PDB entry 6ZQT | X-ray diffraction, 1.51 A resolution | chains A and C

# Chain A
Protein: Ras-related protein Ral-B
From: Homo sapiens
UniProt: P11234 (RALB_HUMAN); numbering as in UniProt (aligned over 1-185)
Chain sequence (185 residues; each row starts with the number of its first residue):
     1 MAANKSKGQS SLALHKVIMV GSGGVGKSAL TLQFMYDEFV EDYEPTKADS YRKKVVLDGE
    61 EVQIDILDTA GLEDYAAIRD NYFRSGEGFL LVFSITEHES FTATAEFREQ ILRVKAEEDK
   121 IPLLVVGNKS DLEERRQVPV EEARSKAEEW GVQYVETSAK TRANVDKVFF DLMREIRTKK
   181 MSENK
Disordered / not traced: 1-10, 184-185
Construct notes: engineered mutation Leu72 (Gln in P11234)
Ion coordination: Mg2+: Ser28, Thr46 (together with GMP-PNP)
Ligand contacts: GMP-PNP (GNP; phosphoaminophosphonic acid-guanylate ester): Ser22, Gly23, Gly24, Val25, Gly26, Lys27, Ser28, Ala29, Phe39, Val40, Glu41, Asp42, Tyr43, Glu44, Pro45, Thr46, Thr69, Ala70, Gly71, Asn128, Lys129, Asp131, Leu132, Ser158, Ala159, Lys160
Swiss-Prot annotation at these positions:
  - motif: Tyr43 to Tyr51 (Effector region)
  - binding site (GTP): Gly21 to Ala29, Asn128 to Asp131, Ser158 to Lys160
  - mutagenesis: Met1 to Ser11 (No effect on cytokinesis. Impaired cytokinesis, as shown by increased number of binucleate cells; when associated with V-23), Gly23 (G23V: Impaired cytokinesis, as shown by increased number of binucleate cells. Impaired cytokinesis; when associated with 1-M--S-11 or N-49. No effect on cytokinesis ...), Glu38 (E38R: No effect on cytokinesis. No effect on cytokinesis; when associated with V-23. Decreased interaction with EXOC2 and EXOC8; when associated with V-23), Thr46 (T46A: Reduces the binding affinity to EXOC2 effector; T46S: Reduces the binding affinity to EXOC2 effector), Ala48 (A48W: Impaired abscission, the last step of cytokinesis, as shown by the accumulation of bridged cells. No effect on cytokinesis; when associated with V-23 ...), Asp49 (D49E: Impaired abscission, the last step of cytokinesis. No effect on cytokinesis; when associated with V-23; D49N: No effect on cytokinesis ...)

# Chain C
Protein: RalA-binding protein 1
From: Homo sapiens
UniProt: Q15311 (RBP1_HUMAN); numbering as in UniProt (aligned over 393-446)
Chain sequence (59 residues; numbered 388 to 446; the number before each row is that of its first residue):
   388 GPLGSETQAG IKEEIRRQEF LLNSLHRDLQ GGIKDLSKEH RLWEVLRILT ALRRKLREA
Disordered / not traced: 388-394, 446
Construct notes: expression tag (388-392); engineered mutation Ser411 (Cys in Q15311), His427 (Glu in Q15311), Leu433 (Gln in Q15311), Arg440 (Lys in Q15311)
Swiss-Prot annotation at these positions:
  - binding site (ATP): Gly418 to Lys425
  - mutagenesis: Lys425 (K425M: Loss of ATP-binding and transport-associated ATPase activity)
What the authors report for this chain:
  - contacts within the chain: Trp430-Leu433 (hydrophobic contact)
  - mutagenesis - E427H/Q433L/K440R: increased binding to RalA
  - mutagenesis - W430A: decreased binding to RalA
  - mutagenesis - Q433L (25-fold), K440R: increased binding to Ras-related protein Ral-B (chain A)
  - mutagenesis - E427H: unchanged binding to Ras-related protein Ral-B (chain A)

# How chain A and chain C interact
Residue-residue contacts (37; chain A residue first):
  Lys16(A) with His427(C); Trp430(C)
  Val17(A) with Trp430(C)
  Ile18(A) with Trp430(C), hydrophobic
  Leu32(A) with Arg441(C)
  Tyr36(A) with Arg441(C)
  Glu38(A) with Arg441(C), salt bridge
  Ala48(A) with Leu433(C); Arg440(C), hydrogen bond (backbone-side chain)
  Asp49(A) with Thr437(C), hydrogen bond; Arg440(C), salt bridge
  Ser50(A) with Trp430(C); Leu433(C); Arg434(C); Thr437(C), hydrogen bond (backbone-side chain)
  Tyr51(A) with Arg434(C); Thr437(C)
  Arg52(A) with Arg434(C)
  Asp65(A) with Trp430(C); Arg434(C), salt bridge
  Ile66(A) with Trp430(C)
  Leu67(A) with Trp430(C); Leu433(C), hydrophobic
  Ala77(A) with Gln417(C)
  Ile78(A) with His413(C)
  Asn81(A) with His413(C), hydrogen bond; Leu416(C); Gln417(C)
  Tyr82(A) with Leu409(C); His413(C), hydrogen bond; Leu429(C), hydrophobic; Leu433(C), hydrophobic
  Arg84(A) with Gly419(C), hydrogen bond (side chain-backbone); Lys421(C), hydrogen bond (backbone-side chain); Glu426(C)
  Ser85(A) with Glu426(C); Trp430(C), hydrogen bond
Interface residues without a listed pair, chain A (22 interface residues in all): Gly86, Lys115
Interface residues without a listed pair, chain C (17 interface residues in all): Ile420, Arg444
From the paper, about this interface:
  - specific contacts: Ala48(A)-Arg440(C) (backbone contact), Asp49(A)-Arg440(C) (hydrogen bond), Leu433(C)-Ala48(A) (hydrophobic contact), Leu433(C)-Leu67(A) (hydrophobic contact), Leu433(C)-Tyr82(A) (hydrophobic contact)
  - interface residues, chain C: Trp430(C)
  - hot spots on chain C (mutagenesis) - Q433L (25-fold): increased binding to RalB

# In short
The interface between chain A and chain C involves 22 residues on one side and 17 on the other; the contacts
include 8 hydrogen bonds and 3 salt bridges. Polar contacts include Glu38(A)-Arg441(C), Asp49(A)-Arg440(C) and
Asp65(A)-Arg434(C). The paper describes a backbone contact between Ala48(A) and Arg440(C); a hydrogen bond
between Asp49(A) and Arg440(C); hydrophobic contacts between Leu433(C) and Ala48(A), Leu433(C) and Leu67(A)
and Leu433(C) and Tyr82(A). The paper reports that Q433L and K440R of chain C increase binding to Ras-related
protein Ral-B (chain A); the interface residue Trp430(C); 5 substitutions were tested in all.
Chain A is Ras-related protein Ral-B and chain C is RalA-binding protein 1, both from Homo sapiens; the
structure, Crystal structure of the RLIP76 Ral binding domain mutant (E427H/Q433L/K440R) in complex with
RalB-GMPPNP, was determined by X-ray diffraction, deposited together with 6ZRN.
